4K2G - chains A and B; structure by X-ray diffraction, 2.30 A resolution.

[Chain A]
Molecule: Acyl-homoserine lactone acylase PvdQ
From: Pseudomonas aeruginosa
Notes: EC 3.5.1.97; fragment: alpha subunit
UniProt: Q9I194 (PVDQ_PSEAE); numbering as in UniProt (aligned over 24-193)
Chain sequence (170 residues; numbered 24 to 193; the number before each row is that of its first residue):
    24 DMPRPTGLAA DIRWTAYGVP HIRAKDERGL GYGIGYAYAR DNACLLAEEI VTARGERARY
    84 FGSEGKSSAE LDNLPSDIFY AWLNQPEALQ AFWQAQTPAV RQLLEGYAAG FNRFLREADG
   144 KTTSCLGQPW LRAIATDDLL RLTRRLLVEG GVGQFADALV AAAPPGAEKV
Not modelled in the structure: 24-28, 193
Cystine bridges: Cys-67/Cys-148
Small-molecule neighbours: 1OQ ((2S)-(4-fluorophenyl)[6-(trifluoromethyl)pyridin-2-yl]ethanenitrile): Thr-166, Leu-169, Leu-170
Reported in the primary citation:
  - binding site for 1OQ: Thr-166

[Chain B]
Molecule: Acyl-homoserine lactone acylase PvdQ
From: Pseudomonas aeruginosa
Notes: EC 3.5.1.97; fragment: beta subunit
UniProt: Q9I194 (PVDQ_PSEAE); residue numbers follow UniProt; this construct covers 217-762
Chain sequence (546 residues; row label = number of the first residue in the row):
   217 SNAIAVGSER SADGKGMLLA NPHFPWNGAM RFYQMHLTIP GRLDVMGASL PGLPVVNIGF
   277 SRHLAWTHTV DTSSHFTLYR LALDPKDPRR YLVDGRSLPL EEKSVAIEVR GADGKLSRVE
   337 HKVYQSIYGP LVVWPGKLDW NRSEAYALRD ANLENTRVLQ QWYSINQASD VADLRRRVEA
   397 LQGIPWVNTL AADEQGNALY MNQSVVPYLK PELIPACAIP QLVAEGLPAL QGQDSRCAWS
   457 RDPAAAQAGI TPAAQLPVLL RRDFVQNSND SAWLTNPASP LQGFSPLVSQ EKPIGPRARY
   517 ALSRLQGKQP LEAKTLEEMV TANHVFSADQ VLPDLLRLCR DNQGEKSLAR ACAALAQWDR
   577 GANLDSGSGF VYFQRFMQRF AELDGAWKEP FDAQRPLDTP QGIALDRPQV ATQVRQALAD
   637 AAAEVEKSGI PDGARWGDLQ VSTRGQERIA IPGGDGHFGV YNAIQSVRKG DHLEVVGGTS
   697 YIQLVTFPEE GPKARGLLAF SQSSDPRSPH YRDQTELFSR QQWQTLPFSD RQIDADPQLQ
   757 RLSIRE
Cystine bridges: Cys-433/Cys-453, Cys-555/Cys-568
Small-molecule neighbours: 1OQ ((2S)-(4-fluorophenyl)[6-(trifluoromethyl)pyridin-2-yl]ethanenitrile): Phe-240, Met-246, Phe-248, Leu-266, Leu-269, Asn-273, Ile-274, His-284, Val-374, Leu-375, Trp-378, Pro-401, Trp-402, Val-403
UniProt features mapped onto this chain:
  - active site: Ser-217 (Nucleophile)
Reported in the primary citation:
  - binding site for 1OQ: Phe-240, Leu-266, Leu-269, Ile-274, Val-374, Trp-378, Pro-401, Trp-402, Val-403

[Interface between chain A and chain B]
Contacting residue pairs - 187 pairs, chain A then chain B:
  Thr-29(A) / Glu-762(B)
  Gly-30(A) / Glu-762(B)
  Leu-31(A) / Arg-761(B)
  Leu-31(A) / Glu-762(B)  hydrogen bond (backbone-backbone)
  Ala-32(A) / Ile-760(B)
  Ala-32(A) / Arg-761(B)
  Ala-33(A) / Ser-759(B)
  Ala-33(A) / Ile-760(B)  hydrogen bond (backbone-backbone)
  Asp-34(A) / Arg-757(B)  salt bridge
  Asp-34(A) / Leu-758(B)
  Asp-34(A) / Ser-759(B)  hydrogen bond
  Ile-35(A) / Arg-757(B)
  Ile-35(A) / Leu-758(B)  hydrogen bond (backbone-backbone)
  Ile-35(A) / Ile-760(B)  hydrophobic
  Arg-36(A) / Asp-746(B)  salt bridge
  Arg-36(A) / Ile-749(B)
  Arg-36(A) / Leu-755(B)
  Arg-36(A) / Gln-756(B)
  Arg-36(A) / Arg-757(B)
  Trp-37(A) / Gln-754(B)
  Trp-37(A) / Leu-755(B)
  Trp-37(A) / Gln-756(B)  hydrogen bond (backbone-backbone)
  Trp-37(A) / Leu-758(B)  hydrophobic
  Thr-38(A) / Pro-743(B)
  Thr-38(A) / Ile-749(B)
  Thr-38(A) / Asp-752(B)
  Ala-39(A) / Asp-752(B)  hydrogen bond (backbone-side chain)
  Tyr-40(A) / Gln-718(B)
  Tyr-40(A) / His-726(B)  hydrogen bond (backbone-side chain)
  Tyr-40(A) / Asp-729(B)
  Tyr-40(A) / Gln-730(B)
  Tyr-40(A) / Leu-733(B)
  Tyr-40(A) / Gln-740(B)
  Gly-41(A) / Gln-718(B)  hydrogen bond (backbone-side chain)
  Gly-41(A) / His-726(B)  hydrogen bond (backbone-side chain)
  Val-42(A) / Gln-250(B)
  Val-42(A) / Met-262(B)  hydrophobic
  Val-42(A) / Gln-718(B)
  Pro-43(A) / Tyr-249(B)
  Pro-43(A) / Gln-250(B)
  Pro-43(A) / Met-251(B)
  Pro-43(A) / His-252(B)  hydrogen bond (backbone-backbone)
  Pro-43(A) / Gln-718(B)
  His-44(A) / His-252(B)  hydrogen bond
  His-44(A) / Met-262(B)
  His-44(A) / Pro-743(B)
  His-44(A) / Ile-749(B)
  Ile-45(A) / His-252(B)  hydrogen bond (backbone-backbone)
  Ile-45(A) / Leu-253(B)
  Ile-45(A) / Thr-254(B)  hydrogen bond (backbone-backbone)
  Arg-46(A) / Thr-254(B)
  Arg-46(A) / Arg-757(B)
  Ala-47(A) / Thr-254(B)  hydrogen bond (backbone-backbone)
  Ala-47(A) / Ile-255(B)
  Ala-47(A) / Pro-256(B)
  Lys-48(A) / Ile-255(B)
  Asp-49(A) / Ile-255(B)
  Glu-50(A) / Ile-255(B)
  Glu-50(A) / Arg-258(B)  salt bridge
  Glu-50(A) / Tyr-379(B)  hydrogen bond
  Leu-53(A) / Leu-253(B)  hydrophobic
  Leu-53(A) / Thr-254(B)
  Leu-53(A) / Leu-259(B)  hydrophobic
  Tyr-55(A) / Ile-760(B)  hydrophobic
  Tyr-55(A) / Arg-761(B)
  Tyr-55(A) / Glu-762(B)  hydrogen bond
  Ile-57(A) / Met-251(B)  hydrophobic
  Ile-57(A) / Leu-253(B)  hydrophobic
  Ile-57(A) / Pro-270(B)  hydrophobic
  Tyr-59(A) / Leu-758(B)
  Tyr-59(A) / Ile-760(B)  hydrophobic
  Ala-60(A) / Tyr-249(B)  hydrogen bond (backbone-side chain)
  Tyr-61(A) / Tyr-249(B)  hydrophobic
  Tyr-61(A) / Pro-267(B)
  Asp-64(A) / Tyr-249(B)  hydrogen bond
  Asp-64(A) / Ser-719(B)  hydrogen bond (backbone-side chain)
  Asp-64(A) / Ser-720(B)
  Asp-64(A) / Asp-721(B)
  Asn-65(A) / Tyr-249(B)
  Asn-65(A) / Gln-718(B)  hydrogen bond (side chain-backbone)
  Asn-65(A) / Ser-719(B)
  Asn-65(A) / Ser-720(B)  hydrogen bond
  Cys-67(A) / Asp-721(B)
  Leu-68(A) / Gly-244(B)
  Leu-68(A) / Arg-247(B)
  Leu-68(A) / Pro-267(B)  hydrophobic
  Leu-68(A) / Ser-720(B)
  Leu-69(A) / Pro-267(B)
  Leu-69(A) / Gly-268(B)
  Glu-72(A) / Gly-244(B)
  Glu-72(A) / Ala-245(B)
  Ala-81(A) / Glu-324(B)
  Ala-81(A) / Val-325(B)  hydrophobic
  Ala-81(A) / Arg-326(B)  hydrogen bond (backbone-backbone)
  Arg-82(A) / Glu-324(B)  hydrogen bond (backbone-backbone)
  Arg-82(A) / Arg-326(B)
  Arg-82(A) / Leu-332(B)
  Tyr-83(A) / Arg-326(B)
  Gly-85(A) / Arg-326(B)
  Ser-91(A) / Gly-244(B)
  Leu-97(A) / Ile-323(B)  hydrophobic
  Leu-97(A) / Val-325(B)  hydrophobic
  Asp-100(A) / Ile-323(B)
  Ile-101(A) / Val-321(B)  hydrophobic
  Ile-101(A) / Ile-323(B)  hydrophobic
  Ile-101(A) / His-337(B)
  Ala-104(A) / Ile-323(B)  hydrophobic
  Trp-105(A) / Val-321(B)  hydrophobic
  Trp-105(A) / Val-339(B)
  Trp-105(A) / Gln-341(B)  hydrogen bond
  Trp-105(A) / Pro-346(B)  hydrophobic
  Leu-106(A) / Leu-369(B)  hydrophobic
  Gln-108(A) / Lys-319(B)
  Phe-115(A) / Asn-371(B)
  Phe-115(A) / Thr-372(B)
  Ala-118(A) / Thr-372(B)
  Gln-119(A) / Thr-372(B)  hydrogen bond (side chain-backbone)
  Thr-120(A) / Gln-376(B)
  Val-123(A) / Leu-375(B)  hydrophobic
  Val-123(A) / Gln-376(B)
  Leu-126(A) / Pro-270(B)  hydrophobic
  Leu-126(A) / Tyr-379(B)  hydrophobic
  Leu-127(A) / Pro-270(B)
  Tyr-130(A) / Gly-268(B)  hydrogen bond (side chain-backbone)
  Ala-132(A) / Glu-762(B)
  Arg-136(A) / Ile-760(B)
  Arg-136(A) / Arg-761(B)  hydrogen bond (side chain-backbone)
  Arg-136(A) / Glu-762(B)
  Arg-139(A) / Glu-762(B)  salt bridge
  Gly-143(A) / Arg-723(B)  hydrogen bond (backbone-side chain)
  Lys-144(A) / Arg-723(B)
  Thr-145(A) / Asp-721(B)
  Thr-145(A) / Pro-725(B)
  Thr-146(A) / Asp-721(B)
  Thr-146(A) / Arg-723(B)  hydrogen bond (backbone-side chain)
  Ser-147(A) / Asp-721(B)  hydrogen bond
  Ser-147(A) / Pro-722(B)
  Ser-147(A) / Arg-723(B)
  Leu-162(A) / Gly-268(B)
  Thr-166(A) / Leu-269(B)
  Thr-166(A) / Val-374(B)
  Thr-166(A) / Leu-375(B)
  Arg-167(A) / Leu-369(B)
  Arg-168(A) / Ala-245(B)
  Leu-169(A) / Ala-245(B)
  Leu-169(A) / Met-246(B)  hydrophobic
  Leu-169(A) / Trp-402(B)  hydrogen bond (backbone-side chain)
  Leu-170(A) / Asn-368(B)
  Leu-170(A) / Asn-371(B)
  Leu-170(A) / Val-374(B)  hydrophobic
  Leu-170(A) / Pro-401(B)  hydrophobic
  Leu-170(A) / Trp-402(B)  hydrogen bond (backbone-side chain)
  Val-171(A) / Asp-366(B)
  Val-171(A) / Leu-369(B)  hydrophobic
  Glu-172(A) / Met-246(B)
  Glu-172(A) / Trp-402(B)
  Gly-173(A) / His-291(B)
  Gly-173(A) / Phe-292(B)
  Gly-173(A) / Trp-402(B)
  Gly-174(A) / Phe-292(B)
  Gly-174(A) / Asp-366(B)
  Val-175(A) / Leu-364(B)  hydrophobic
  Val-175(A) / Asp-366(B)  hydrogen bond (backbone-side chain)
  Phe-178(A) / Phe-292(B)  hydrophobic
  Phe-178(A) / Val-348(B)  hydrophobic
  Phe-178(A) / Trp-350(B)
  Phe-178(A) / Leu-364(B)  hydrophobic
  Ala-181(A) / Val-348(B)
  Ala-181(A) / Val-349(B)  hydrogen bond (backbone-backbone)
  Ala-181(A) / Trp-350(B)
  Leu-182(A) / Val-339(B)  hydrophobic
  Leu-182(A) / Pro-346(B)  hydrophobic
  Leu-182(A) / Leu-347(B)
  Leu-182(A) / Val-348(B)
  Val-183(A) / His-337(B)  hydrogen bond (backbone-side chain)
  Ala-185(A) / Leu-347(B)
  Ala-185(A) / Val-348(B)
  Ala-185(A) / Val-349(B)  hydrophobic
  Ala-185(A) / Trp-356(B)
  Ala-186(A) / Trp-356(B)
  Pro-187(A) / Arg-305(B)
  Pro-187(A) / Tyr-340(B)
  Pro-187(A) / Trp-356(B)
  Pro-188(A) / Pro-304(B)  hydrophobic
  Pro-188(A) / Trp-356(B)
  Pro-188(A) / Asn-357(B)
  Gly-189(A) / Arg-358(B)  hydrogen bond (backbone-side chain)
Other interface residues (no listed pair), chain A (88 interface residues in all): Gly-56, Gly-78, Ser-86, Ala-122, Leu-165, Ala-184
Other interface residues (no listed pair), chain B (85 interface residues in all): Leu-266, Val-271, Val-335, Leu-354, Leu-443, Ser-724

[In short]
88 residues of chain A face 85 of chain B across their interface; the contacts include 36 hydrogen bonds and 4
salt bridges. Among the polar pairs are Asp-34(A)/Arg-757(B), Arg-36(A)/Asp-746(B) and Glu-50(A)/Arg-258(B).
Compound 1OQ is bound between chain A and chain B. From the paper: a binding site for 1OQ at Thr-166(A) and
Phe-240(B) among others.
Here chain A is Acyl-homoserine lactone acylase PvdQ and chain B is Acyl-homoserine lactone acylase PvdQ, both
from Pseudomonas aeruginosa. Entry 4K2G (Structure of Pseudomonas aeruginosa PvdQ bound to BRD-A33442372) was
determined by X-ray diffraction.
